PDB entry 2XWM | X-ray diffraction, 1.80 A resolution | chains A and B

[Chain A (and B)]
Name: 2-C-methyl-D-erythritol 4-phosphate cytidylyltransferase
Organism: Mycobacterium smegmatis
Notes: EC 2.7.7.60; chain B of this document is another copy of the same molecule, construct and numbering; everything in this record applies to it too
UniProtKB: A0R560 (A0R560_MYCS2); numbering as in UniProt (aligned over 1-219)
Chain sequence (223 residues; row label = number of the first residue in the row):
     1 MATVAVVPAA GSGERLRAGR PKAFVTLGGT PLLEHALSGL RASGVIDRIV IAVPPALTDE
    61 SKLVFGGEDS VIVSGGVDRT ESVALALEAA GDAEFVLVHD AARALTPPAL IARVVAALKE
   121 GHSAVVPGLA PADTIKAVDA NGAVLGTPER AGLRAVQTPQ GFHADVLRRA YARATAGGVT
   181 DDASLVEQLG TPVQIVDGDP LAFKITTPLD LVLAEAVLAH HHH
Not modelled in the structure: 1, 222-223 (chain B: 1)
Sequence notes: expression tag (220-223)
Small-molecule neighbours: cytidine-5'-monophosphate (C5P): P8, A9, A10, G11, K22, G76, V77, D78, R79, S82, D100, A101, A102, K204

[How chain A and chain B interact]
Residue-residue contacts - 72 pairs, chain A then chain B:
  R103(A) with D133(B), salt bridge
  D133(A) with R103(B), salt bridge; A155(B); V156(B)
  T134(A) with R154(B); A155(B); V156(B), hydrogen bond (backbone-backbone); D181(B)
  I135(A) with R154(B); A155(B), hydrophobic
  K136(A) with L153(B); R154(B), hydrogen bond (backbone-backbone); V156(B); D181(B), salt bridge; A183(B); S184(B); E187(B), salt bridge
  A137(A) with G152(B); L153(B), hydrophobic
  V138(A) with G152(B), hydrogen bond (backbone-backbone); R154(B); I195(B), hydrophobic
  N141(A) with Q194(B), hydrogen bond (backbone-side chain)
  G142(A) with V193(B); Q194(B); I195(B), hydrogen bond (backbone-backbone)
  A143(A) with V193(B)
  V144(A) with E187(B); V193(B), hydrogen bond (backbone-backbone); I195(B), hydrophobic
  T147(A) with S184(B); E187(B), hydrogen bond
  G152(A) with A137(B); V138(B), hydrogen bond (backbone-backbone)
  L153(A) with K136(B)
  R154(A) with T134(B); I135(B); K136(B), hydrogen bond (backbone-backbone); V138(B)
  A155(A) with D133(B); T134(B); I135(B), hydrophobic
  V156(A) with D133(B); T134(B), hydrogen bond (backbone-backbone); K136(B)
  T180(A) with R150(B)
  D181(A) with T134(B); K136(B), salt bridge
  A183(A) with K136(B)
  S184(A) with K136(B); T147(B)
  E187(A) with K136(B), salt bridge; V144(B); T147(B), hydrogen bond
  V193(A) with A143(B); V144(B), hydrogen bond (backbone-backbone)
  Q194(A) with N141(B), hydrogen bond (side chain-backbone); G142(B), hydrogen bond (side chain-backbone)
  I195(A) with V138(B), hydrophobic; G142(B), hydrogen bond (backbone-backbone); V144(B), hydrophobic
  P200(A) with L209(B), hydrophobic
  L209(A) with P200(B), hydrophobic; L213(B), hydrophobic; V217(B), hydrophobic
  V212(A) with A216(B), hydrophobic
  L213(A) with L209(B), hydrophobic; L213(B), hydrophobic
  A216(A) with V212(B), hydrophobic; A216(B), hydrophobic
  V217(A) with L209(B), hydrophobic
  H220(A) with V212(B)
Also at the interface, not in a pair above, chain A (37 interface residues in all): V126, P131, A132, G146, L201
Also at the interface, not in a pair above, chain B (38 interface residues in all): V126, P131, G146, T180, L201, K204, H220

[Overview]
37 residues of chain A and 38 residues of chain B are in contact, with 15 hydrogen bonds and 6 salt bridges.
Among the polar pairs are R103(A)-D133(B), K136(A)-D181(B) and K136(A)-E187(B). Ligands of chain A:
cytidine-5'-monophosphate.
Chain A and chain B are both 2-C-methyl-D-erythritol 4-phosphate cytidylyltransferase (Mycobacterium
smegmatis); the structure, Crystal structure of IspD from Mycobacterium smegmatis in complex with CMP, was
determined by X-ray diffraction, deposited together with 2XWL and 2XWN.
